9B40 - chains G and J of the 19 polymer chains in the assembly; structure by electron microscopy, 2.90 A resolution.

# Chain G (and J)
Name: gp24 Scaffolding protein
Organism: Pseudomonas virus Pa193
Notes: chain J of this document is another copy of the same molecule, construct and numbering; everything in this record applies to it too
UniProt: A0A5Q5ANU8 (A0A5Q5ANU8_9CAUD); residues 1-478 here = UniProt positions 1-478
Chain sequence (478 residues; numbered 1 to 478; the number before each row is that of its first residue):
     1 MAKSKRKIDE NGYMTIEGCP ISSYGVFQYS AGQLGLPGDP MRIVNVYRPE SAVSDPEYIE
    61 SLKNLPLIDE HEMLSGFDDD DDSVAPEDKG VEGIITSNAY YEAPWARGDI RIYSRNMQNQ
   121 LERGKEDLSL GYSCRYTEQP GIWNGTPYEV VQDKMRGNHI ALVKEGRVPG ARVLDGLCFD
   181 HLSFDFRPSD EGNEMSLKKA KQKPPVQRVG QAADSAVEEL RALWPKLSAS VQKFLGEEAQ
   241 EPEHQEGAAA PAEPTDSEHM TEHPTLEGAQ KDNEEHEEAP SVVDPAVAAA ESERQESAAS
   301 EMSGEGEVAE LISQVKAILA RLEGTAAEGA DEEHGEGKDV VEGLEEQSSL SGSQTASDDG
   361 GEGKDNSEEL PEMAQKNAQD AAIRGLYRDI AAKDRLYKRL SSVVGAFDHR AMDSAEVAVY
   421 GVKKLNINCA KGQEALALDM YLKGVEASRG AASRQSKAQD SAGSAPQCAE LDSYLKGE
Disordered / not traced: 1-285, 327-478

# Interface between chain G and chain J
Pairs across the interface - 18 pairs, chain G then chain J:
  Ser-292(G) / Lys-316(J)
  Glu-296(G) / Ser-313(J)
  Glu-296(G) / Lys-316(J)  salt bridge
  Glu-307(G) / Ala-309(J)
  Val-308(G) / Val-308(J)
  Val-308(G) / Ile-312(J)  hydrophobic
  Leu-311(G) / Ala-309(J)
  Leu-311(G) / Ile-312(J)  hydrophobic
  Ile-312(G) / Ile-312(J)  hydrophobic
  Gln-314(G) / Lys-316(J)  hydrogen bond
  Val-315(G) / Lys-316(J)
  Val-315(G) / Leu-319(J)  hydrophobic
  Ile-318(G) / Lys-316(J)
  Ile-318(G) / Leu-319(J)
  Ile-318(G) / Glu-323(J)
  Arg-321(G) / Glu-323(J)  salt bridge
  Leu-322(G) / Leu-319(J)  hydrophobic
  Leu-322(G) / Glu-323(J)
Interface residues without a listed pair, chain G (14 interface residues in all): Gly-304, Glu-305, Leu-319
Interface residues without a listed pair, chain J (9 interface residues in all): Glu-305, Ala-320

# Summary
Chain G and chain J form an interface of 14 and 9 residues respectively, with 1 hydrogen bond and 2 salt
bridges. Among the polar pairs are Glu-296(G)/Lys-316(J), Arg-321(G)/Glu-323(J) and Gln-314(G)/Lys-316(J).
Chain G and chain J are both gp24 Scaffolding protein (Pseudomonas virus Pa193); the structure, Pseudomonas
phage Pa193 5-fold vertex (capsid, decorating, and scaffolding proteins), was determined by electron
microscopy together with 9B41 and 9B42 from the same study.
